3NHH - chain A; structure by X-ray diffraction, 2.00 A resolution.

# Chain A
Molecule: Nuclease A
Organism: Staphylococcus aureus
Notes: EC 3.1.31.1
UniProt: P00644 (NUC_STAAU); residues 1-149 here correspond to UniProt positions 83-231 (UniProt number = residue number + 82)
Chain sequence (143 residues; row label = number of the first residue in the row; note: 6 numbers in that range are skipped by the numbering (no residue carries them; nothing is unmodelled there)):
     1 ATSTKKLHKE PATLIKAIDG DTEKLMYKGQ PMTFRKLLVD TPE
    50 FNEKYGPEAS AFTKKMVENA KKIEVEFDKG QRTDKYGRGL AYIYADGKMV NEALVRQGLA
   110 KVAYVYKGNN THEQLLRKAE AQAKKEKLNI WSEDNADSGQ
Unresolved in the structure: 1-6, 142-149
Sequence notes: engineered mutation Glu23 (Val105 in P00644), Lys36 (Leu118 in P00644), Phe50 (Gly132 in P00644), Asn51 (Val133 in P00644), Gly117 (Pro199 in P00644), Leu124 (His206 in P00644), Ala128 (Ser210 in P00644)
Ion coordination: Ca2+: Asp21, Asp40, Thr41, Glu43
Residues lining bound ligands: thymidine-3',5'-diphosphate (THP): Asp21, Arg35, Lys36, Leu37, Asp40, Gln80, Asp83, Lys84, Tyr85, Arg87, Leu89, Tyr113, Tyr115
Curated features (UniProtKB/Swiss-Prot):
  - active site: Arg35, Glu43, Arg87
  - binding site (Ca(2+)): Asp21, Asp40, Thr41
From the paper describing this entry:
  - contacts within the chain: Gly20-Lys36 (backbone contact), Glu23-Lys36, Glu23-Thr62
  - conformationally variable residues (side-chain flip): Gly20, Thr62
  - mutagenesis - V23E (7.0 kcal/mol), L36K (7.2 kcal/mol): decreased stability (citing earlier work)
  - mutagenesis - V23E/L36K (9.3 kcal/mol): decreased stability

# In short
Ligands of chain A: thymidine-3',5'-diphosphate. The Ca2+ site is built by Asp21, Asp40, Thr41 and Glu43.
UniProt lists 3 active-site residues and 3 Ca2+-binding residues. The paper reports that V23E, L36K and
V23E/L36K reduce stability; conformational variability at Gly20 and Thr62.
Chain A is Nuclease A (Staphylococcus aureus); the structure, Crystal structure of Staphylococcal nuclease
variant V23E-L36K at cryogenic temperature, was determined by X-ray diffraction, deposited together with 3QOL.
